8ICG - chains T and A of the 3 polymer chains in the assembly; structure by X-ray diffraction, 3.30 A resolution.

== Chain T ==
Molecule: 8-nt DNA strand
Sequence (8 nucleotides; row label = number of the first residue in the row):
     1 CATTAGAA

== Chain A ==
Name: Protein (DNA polymerase beta (e.c.2.7.7.7))
From: Homo sapiens
UniProtKB: P06746 (DPOB_HUMAN); residues 2-335 here correspond to UniProt positions 1-334 (UniProt number = residue number - 1)
Chain sequence (335 residues; numbered 1 to 335; the number before each row is that of its first residue):
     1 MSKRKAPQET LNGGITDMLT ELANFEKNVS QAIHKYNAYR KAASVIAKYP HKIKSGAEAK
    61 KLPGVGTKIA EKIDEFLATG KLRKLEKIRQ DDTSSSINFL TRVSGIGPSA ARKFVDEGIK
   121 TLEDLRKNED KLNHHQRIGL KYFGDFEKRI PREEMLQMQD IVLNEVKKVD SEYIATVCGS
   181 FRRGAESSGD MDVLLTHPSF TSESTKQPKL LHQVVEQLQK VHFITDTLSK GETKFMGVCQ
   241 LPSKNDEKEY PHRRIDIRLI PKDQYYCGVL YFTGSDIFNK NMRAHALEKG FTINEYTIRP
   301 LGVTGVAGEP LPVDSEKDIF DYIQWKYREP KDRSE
Not modelled in the structure: 1-8
Metal / ion sites: Na+ site 1: Lys60, Leu62; Na+ site 2: Thr101, Val103, Ile106 (shared with 1 residue of chain P)
Curated features (UniProtKB/Swiss-Prot):
  - binding site (K(+)): Lys61
  - binding site (Na(+)): Lys61

== How chain T and chain A interact ==
Pairs across the interface (12):
  DA2(T) with Tyr296(A), sugar contact
  DT3(T) with Thr233(A), hydrogen bond to the phosphate; Lys234(A), phosphate contact
  DT4(T) with Ser229(A), phosphate contact; Lys230(A), phosphate contact; Gly231(A), phosphate contact; Glu232(A), hydrogen bond to the phosphate; Thr233(A), hydrogen bond to the phosphate; Lys234(A), hydrogen bond to the phosphate
  DA5(T) with Ser229(A), sugar contact; Lys230(A), phosphate contact
  DG6(T) with Asn133(A), phosphate contact
Also at the interface, not in a pair above, chain T (6 interface residues in all): DC1
Also at the interface, not in a pair above, chain A (10 interface residues in all): His134, Glu295

== In short ==
Chain T and chain A form an interface of 6 and 10 residues respectively, with 4 hydrogen bonds. Polar contacts
include DT3(T)-Thr233(A), DT4(T)-Glu232(A) and DT4(T)-Thr233(A). Curated annotation (UniProt) lists K+-binding
residue Lys61(A) and Na+-binding residue Lys61(A) on chain A.
Chain T is an 8-nt DNA strand and chain A is Protein (DNA polymerase beta (e.c.2.7.7.7)) (Homo sapiens); the
structure, DNA polymerase beta (pol B) (e.c.2.7.7.7) complexed with seven base pairs of DNA; soaked in the
..., was determined by X-ray diffraction together with 1ZQA, 1ZQB, 1ZQC, 1ZQD, 1ZQE, 1ZQG and 28 further
entries from the same study.
